PDB entry 4JG7 | X-ray diffraction, 3.00 A resolution | chain A

== Chain A ==
Name: Ribosomal protein S6 kinase alpha-3
From: Homo sapiens
Notes: EC 2.7.11.1
UniProt: P51812 (KS6A3_HUMAN); residue numbers follow UniProt; this construct covers 399-740
Amino-acid sequence (355 residues; numbered 386 to 740; the number before each row is that of its first residue):
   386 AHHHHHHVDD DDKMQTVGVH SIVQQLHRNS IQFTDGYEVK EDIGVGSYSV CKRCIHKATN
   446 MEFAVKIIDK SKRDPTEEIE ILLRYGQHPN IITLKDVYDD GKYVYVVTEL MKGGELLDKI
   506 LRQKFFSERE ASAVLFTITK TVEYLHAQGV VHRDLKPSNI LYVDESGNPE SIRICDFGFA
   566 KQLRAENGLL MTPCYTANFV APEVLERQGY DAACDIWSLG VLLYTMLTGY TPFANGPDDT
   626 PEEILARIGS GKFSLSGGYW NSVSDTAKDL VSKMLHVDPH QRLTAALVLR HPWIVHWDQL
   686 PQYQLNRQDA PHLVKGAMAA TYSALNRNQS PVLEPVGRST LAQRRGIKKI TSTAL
Not modelled in the structure: 386-404, 431-432, 714-740
Differences from the reference sequence: expression tag (386-398); cloning artifact (591)
Swiss-Prot annotation at these positions:
  - active site: Asp539 (Proton acceptor)
  - binding site (ATP): Ile428 to Cys436, Lys451
  - modified residue: Ser415 (Phosphoserine), Tyr529 (Phosphotyrosine), Ser556 (Phosphoserine), Ser715 (Phosphoserine)
Glycans and other covalent adducts: compound 1LC linked to Cys436
Metal / ion sites: Na+: Gly471, His473, Ile476, Thr478
Residues lining bound ligands: 1LC ((2R)-2-cyano-3-[3-(1H-pyrrolo[2,3-b]pyridin-3-ylcarbonyl)phenyl]propanamide): Ile428, Gly429, Ser434, Ala449, Lys451, Ile477, Thr493, Glu494, Leu495, Met496, Asn544, Leu546, Cys560, Asp561
From the paper describing this entry:
  - mutagenesis - C436V (>100-fold): decreased binding to 1LC
  - binding site for 1LC: Ile428, Cys436, Met496, Leu546
  - conformationally variable residues (loop rearrangement): Ile428

== Overview ==
Covalently linked compound 1LC: at Cys436. The Na+ site is built by Gly471, His473, Ile476 and Thr478. UniProt
lists active-site residue Asp539 and 10 ATP-binding residues. The paper reports a binding site for 1LC at
Ile428, Cys436 and Met496 among others; C436V reduces binding to 1LC.
Chain A is Ribosomal protein S6 kinase alpha-3 (Homo sapiens); the structure, Structure of RSK2 CTD bound to
3-(3-(1H-pyrrolo[2,3-b]pyridine-3-carbonyl)phenyl)-2-cyanoacrylamide, was determined by X-ray diffraction,
deposited together with 4JG6 and 4JG8.
